6JUY - chains A and C of the 4 polymer chains in the assembly; structure by X-ray diffraction, 2.97 A resolution.

[Chain A (and C)]
Molecule: Sll1336 protein
From: Synechocystis sp. (strain PCC 6803 / Kazusa)
Notes: chain C of this document is another copy of the same molecule, construct and numbering; everything in this record applies to it too
UniProt: P74535 (P74535_SYNY3); residue numbers follow UniProt; this construct covers 1-705
Sequence (707 residues; each row starts with the number of its first residue; numbers below 1 keep their minus sign (Gly-1 is residue -1)):
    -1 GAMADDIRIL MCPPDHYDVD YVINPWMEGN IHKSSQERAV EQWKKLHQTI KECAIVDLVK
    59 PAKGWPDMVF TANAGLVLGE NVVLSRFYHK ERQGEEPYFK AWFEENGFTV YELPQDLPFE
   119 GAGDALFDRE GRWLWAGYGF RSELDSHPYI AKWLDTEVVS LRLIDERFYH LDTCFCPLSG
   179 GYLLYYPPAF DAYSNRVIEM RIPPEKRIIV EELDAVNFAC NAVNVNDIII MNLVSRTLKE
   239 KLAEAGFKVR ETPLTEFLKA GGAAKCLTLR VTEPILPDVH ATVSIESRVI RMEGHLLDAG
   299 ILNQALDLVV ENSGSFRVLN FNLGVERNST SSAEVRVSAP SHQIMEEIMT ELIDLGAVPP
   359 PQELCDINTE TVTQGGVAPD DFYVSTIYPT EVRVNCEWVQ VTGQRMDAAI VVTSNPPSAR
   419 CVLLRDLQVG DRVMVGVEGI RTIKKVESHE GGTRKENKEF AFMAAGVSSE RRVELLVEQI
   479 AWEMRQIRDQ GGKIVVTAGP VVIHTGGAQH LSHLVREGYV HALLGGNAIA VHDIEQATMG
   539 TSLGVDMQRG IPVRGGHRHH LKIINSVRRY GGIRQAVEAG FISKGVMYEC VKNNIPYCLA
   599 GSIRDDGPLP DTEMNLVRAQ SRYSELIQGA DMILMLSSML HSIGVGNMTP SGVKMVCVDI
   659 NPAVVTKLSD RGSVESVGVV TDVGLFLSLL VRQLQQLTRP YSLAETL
Disordered / not traced: -1 to 2, 14-31, 442-466, 546-553, 667-671, 698-705 (chain C: -1 to 3, 443-465, 542-553, 667-671, 700-705)
Differences from the reference sequence: expression tag (-1 to 0)
UniProt features mapped onto this chain:
  - active site: His168 (Proton donor/acceptor), Cys264 (Nucleophile)
  - binding site (L-arginine): Asn22, Asn71, Arg90, Arg139, His168, Asp170, Ala258, Cys264
  - binding site (L-ornithine): Asn22, Asn71, Arg90, Arg139, His168, Ala258, Cys264
  - binding site (NAD(+)): Asn525, Ala526, Asp604, Ser636, Met637, Leu638, His639, Asp657, Asp680, Val681
  - site: Asn71 (Key determinant for dihydrolase activity)
  - mutagenesis: Asn22 (N22A: Significant loss of arginine dihydrolase activity), Asp65 (D65A: Significant loss of arginine dihydrolase activity), Phe68 (F68A: Significant loss of arginine dihydrolase activity), Asn71 (N71D: Produces equal trace amounts of citrulline and ornithine; N71S: Transforms the enzyme from a dihydrolase to a deiminase), Arg90 (R90A: Significant loss of arginine dihydrolase activity), Glu118 (E118A: Complete loss of arginine dihydrolase activity), Arg139 (R139A: Significant loss of arginine dihydrolase activity), Tyr167 (Y167A: Significant loss of arginine dihydrolase activity), His168 (H168F: Complete loss of arginine dihydrolase activity), Cys264 (C264S: Complete loss of arginine dihydrolase activity)
Reported in the primary citation:
  - mutagenesis - N22A, D65A, F68A, N71A, N71D, N71S, R90A, R139A, Y167A: decreased catalytic activity
  - mutagenesis - E118A, H168F, C264S: abolished catalytic activity
  - catalytic residues: Glu118, His168, Cys264 (proposed by the authors, not directly observed)

[Chain A / chain C interface]
Contacting residue pairs (6):
  Arg469(A) with Thr503(C); Asp680(C), salt bridge; Leu683(C)
  Ile658(A) with Ser467(C)
  Asp680(A) with Arg469(C)
  Leu683(A) with Leu683(C), hydrophobic
Other interface residues (no listed pair), chain A (6 interface residues in all): Ser467, Thr503
Other interface residues (no listed pair), chain C (6 interface residues in all): Ile658

[In short]
The chain A/chain C interface involves 6 residues from each chain, with 1 salt bridge. The salt-bridged pair
is Arg469(A)-Asp680(C). The paper reports catalytic residues Glu118(A), His168(A) and Cys264(A); N22A, D65A
and F68A of chain A, among others, reduce catalytic activity; 12 substitutions were tested in all.
Chain A and chain C are both Sll1336 protein (Synechocystis sp. (strain PCC 6803 / Kazusa)); the structure,
Crystal Structure of ArgZ, apo structure, an Arginine Dihydrolase from the Ornithine-Ammonia Cycle in
Cyanobacteria, was determined by X-ray diffraction together with 6JUZ, 6JV0 and 6JV1 from the same study.
